PDB entry 7TPG | electron microscopy, 3.23 A resolution | chains B and H of the 3 polymer chains in the assembly

Chain B:
Protein: Putative cell surface polysaccharide polymerase/ligase
Organism: Cupriavidus metallidurans
UniProt: Q1LJU1 (Q1LJU1_CUPMC); residue numbers follow UniProt; this construct covers 1-413
Chain sequence (413 residues; each row starts with the number of its first residue):
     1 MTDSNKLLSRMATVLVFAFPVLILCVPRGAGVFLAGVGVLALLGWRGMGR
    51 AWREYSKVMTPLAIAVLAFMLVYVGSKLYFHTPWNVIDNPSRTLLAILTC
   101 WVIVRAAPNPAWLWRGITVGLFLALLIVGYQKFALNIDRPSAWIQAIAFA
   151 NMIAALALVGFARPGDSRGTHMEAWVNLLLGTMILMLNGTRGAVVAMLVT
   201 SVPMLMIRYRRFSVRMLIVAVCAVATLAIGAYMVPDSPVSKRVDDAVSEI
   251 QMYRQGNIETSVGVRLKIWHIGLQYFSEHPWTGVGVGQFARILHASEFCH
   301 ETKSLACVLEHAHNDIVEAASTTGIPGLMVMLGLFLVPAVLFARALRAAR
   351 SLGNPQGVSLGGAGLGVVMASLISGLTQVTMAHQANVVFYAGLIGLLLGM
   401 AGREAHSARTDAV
Not modelled in the structure: 1-4, 408-413
Disulfides: C299-C307
Small-molecule neighbours: geranyl diphosphate (GPP): R191, G192, V195, V199, R265, I373, T377
What the authors report for this chain:
  - binding site for geranyl diphosphate: R191, V195, R265, I373, T377
  - mutagenesis - R191A, R265A: abolished catalytic activity
  - mutagenesis - R92A, R242A: decreased catalytic activity
  - mutagenesis - R139A: unchanged catalytic activity

Chain H:
Protein: Fab Heavy (H) Chain
Organism: Homo sapiens
Notes: antibody fragment or engineered binder
Chain sequence (235 residues; each row starts with the number of its first residue):
     1 EISEVQLVESGGGLVQPGGSLRLSCAASGFNVYSSSIHWVRQAPGKGLEW
    51 VAYISSYYGSTYYADSVKGRFTISADTSKNTAYLQMNSLRAEDTAVYYCA
   101 RIMFKWVSPNMAFDYWGQGTLVTVSSASTKGPSVFPLAPSSKSTSGGTAA
   151 LGCLVKDYFPEPVTVSWNSGALTSGVHTFPAVLQSSGLYSLSSVVTVPSS
   201 SLGTQTYICNVNHKPSNTKVDKKVEPKSCDKTHTC
Not modelled in the structure: 1-4, 124-235
Disulfides: C25-C99

How chain B and chain H interact:
Residue-residue contacts (16; chain B residue first):
  D138(B) - M111(H)
  R139(B) - K105(H)
  R139(B) - P109(H)
  K241(B) - Y33(H)
  D245(B) - N31(H)
  D245(B) - S34(H)  hydrogen bond
  E259(B) - Y115(H)  hydrogen bond
  T260(B) - F104(H)
  S261(B) - F104(H)
  S261(B) - W106(H)
  V264(B) - W106(H)  hydrophobic
  R265(B) - W106(H)
  L305(B) - F104(H)  hydrophobic
  L309(B) - W106(H)  hydrophobic
  L309(B) - V107(H)  hydrophobic
  H313(B) - W106(H)
Also at the interface, not in a pair above, chain B (15 interface residues in all): K132, M186, R242
Also at the interface, not in a pair above, chain H (17 interface residues in all): V5, G29, Y53, Y57, Y58, Y62, N110

In short:
15 residues of chain B and 17 residues of chain H are in contact; the contacts include 2 hydrogen bonds. Polar
contacts include D245(B)-S34(H) and E259(B)-Y115(H). From the paper: a binding site for geranyl diphosphate at
R191(B), V195(B) and R265(B) among others; R191A and R265A of chain B abolish catalytic activity; 5
substitutions were tested in all.
Here chain B is Putative cell surface polysaccharide polymerase/ligase (Cupriavidus metallidurans) and chain H
is Fab Heavy (H) Chain (Homo sapiens). Entry 7TPG (Single-Particle Cryo-EM Structure of the WaaL O-antigen
ligase in its ligand bound state) was determined by electron microscopy (same publication as 7TPJ).
